Entry 6JBX (X-ray diffraction, 2.20 A resolution); this record covers chains A and C of the 4 polymer chains in the assembly.

== Chain A ==
Name: Fatty acid biosynthesis transcriptional regulator
From: Streptococcus pneumoniae
UniProt: A0A062WM61 (A0A062WM61_STREE); residues 0-143 here correspond to UniProt positions 1-144 (UniProt number = residue number + 1)
Sequence (152 residues; numbered -8 to 143; the number before each row is that of its first residue; numbers below 1 keep their minus sign (Met-8 is residue -8)):
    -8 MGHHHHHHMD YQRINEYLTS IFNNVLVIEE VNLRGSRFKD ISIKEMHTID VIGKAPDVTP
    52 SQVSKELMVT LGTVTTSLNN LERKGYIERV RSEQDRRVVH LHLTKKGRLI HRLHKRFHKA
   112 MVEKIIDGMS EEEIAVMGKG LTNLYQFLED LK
Disordered / not traced: -8 to -3
Construct notes: expression tag (-8 to -1)
Reported in the primary citation:
  - binding site for the 23-nt DNA strand: Thr64, Arg87, Arg88
  - binding site for the 23-nt DNA strand (chain C): Ser33, Lys35, Ser52, Thr61, Thr66, Asn70, Arg80, Arg88, Val90
  - mutagenesis - K96A/R99A: decreased binding to the 23-nt DNA strand (chain C)

== Chain C ==
Molecule: 23-nt DNA strand
Sequence (23 nucleotides; each row starts with the number of its first residue):
     1 AATAGTTTGA CTGTCAAATT ATG

== How chain A and chain C interact ==
Pairs across the interface - 17 pairs, chain A then chain C:
  Ser33(A) - DG13(C)  hydrogen bond to the phosphate
  Lys35(A) - DG13(C)  phosphate contact
  Lys35(A) - DT14(C)  phosphate contact
  Glu36(A) - DG13(C)  phosphate contact
  Met59(A) - DC15(C)  phosphate contact
  Val60(A) - DC15(C)  phosphate contact
  Thr61(A) - DC15(C)  hydrogen bond to the phosphate
  Thr64(A) - DT14(C)  sugar contact
  Thr64(A) - DC15(C)  hydrogen bond to the phosphate
  Thr67(A) - DT14(C)  base contact
  Arg74(A) - DT12(C)  salt bridge to the phosphate
  Gln85(A) - DG23(C)  phosphate contact
  Asp86(A) - DG23(C)  sugar contact
  Arg87(A) - DT22(C)  phosphate contact
  Arg87(A) - DG23(C)  hydrogen bond to the phosphate
  Arg88(A) - DT22(C)  base contact
  Arg88(A) - DG23(C)  sugar contact
Interface residues without a listed pair, chain A (14 interface residues in all): Gly63
Interface residues without a listed pair, chain C (8 interface residues in all): DA16, DA21

== In short ==
Chain A and chain C form an interface of 14 and 8 residues respectively, with 4 hydrogen bonds and 1 salt
bridge. Polar contacts include Ser33(A)-DG13(C), Thr61(A)-DC15(C) and Thr64(A)-DC15(C). From the paper: a
binding site for the 23-nt DNA strand (chain C) at Ser33(A), Lys35(A) and Ser52(A) among others; K96A/R99A of
chain A reduce binding to the 23-nt DNA strand (chain C).
Here chain A is Fatty acid biosynthesis transcriptional regulator (Streptococcus pneumoniae) and chain C is a
23-nt DNA strand. Entry 6JBX (Crystal structure of Streptococcus pneumoniae FabT in complex with DNA) was
determined by X-ray diffraction.
